4IHH - chains C and G of the 6 polymer chains in the assembly; structure by X-ray diffraction, 2.13 A resolution.

Chain C:
Protein: UDP-3-O-(3-hydroxymyristoyl)glucosamine N-acyltransferase
From: Escherichia coli
Notes: EC 2.3.1.191
UniProtKB: P21645 (LPXD_ECOLI); residue numbers follow UniProt; this construct covers 3-341
Sequence (348 residues; each row starts with the number of its first residue; numbers below 1 keep their minus sign (Met-6 is residue -6)):
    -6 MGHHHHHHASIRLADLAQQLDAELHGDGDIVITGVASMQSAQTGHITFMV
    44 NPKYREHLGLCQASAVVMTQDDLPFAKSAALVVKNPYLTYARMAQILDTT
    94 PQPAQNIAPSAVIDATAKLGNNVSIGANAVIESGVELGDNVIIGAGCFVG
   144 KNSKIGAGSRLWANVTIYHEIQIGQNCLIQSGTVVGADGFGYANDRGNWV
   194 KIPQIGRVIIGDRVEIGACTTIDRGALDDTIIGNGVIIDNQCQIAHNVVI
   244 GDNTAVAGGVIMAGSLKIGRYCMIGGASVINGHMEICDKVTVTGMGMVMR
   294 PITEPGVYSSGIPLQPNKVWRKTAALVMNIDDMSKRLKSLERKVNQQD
Disordered / not traced: -6 to 1, 339-341
Construct notes: expression tag (-6 to 2)
Ligand contacts:
  - 4'-phosphopantetheine (PNS), molecule 1: Gly269, Thr286, Gly287
  - 4'-phosphopantetheine (PNS), molecule 2: Val272, Ile273, Asn274, Met290, Val291, Met292
  - 4'-phosphopantetheine (PNS), molecule 3: Asn310, Trp313, Arg314
Reported in the primary citation:
  - binding site for 4'-phosphopantetheine: Met290
  - mutagenesis - M290C: abolished catalytic activity on UDP-acyl-GlcN
  - mutagenesis - M290C: unchanged catalytic activity on DTT
  - catalytic residues: His239 (citing earlier work)
  - mutagenesis - R293A (23-fold): decreased binding to acyl-ACP (citing earlier work)

Chain G:
Protein: Acyl carrier protein
From: Escherichia coli
UniProtKB: G7RM21 (G7RM21_ECOC1); residues 0-77 here correspond to UniProt positions 1-78 (UniProt number = residue number + 1)
Sequence (80 residues; row label = number of the first residue in the row; numbers below 1 keep their minus sign (Ser-2 is residue -2)):
    -2 SHMSTIEERVKKIIGEQLGVKQEEVTNNASFVEDLGADSLDTVELVMALE
    48 EEFDTEIPDEEAEKITTVQAAIDYINGHQA
Disordered / not traced: -2 to 3, 74-77
Construct notes: expression tag (-2 to -1)
Glycans and other covalent adducts: 4'-phosphopantetheine (PNS) linked to Ser36

Interface between chain C and chain G:
Pairs across the interface (8; chain C residue first):
  Met292(C) - Leu37(G)  hydrophobic
  Arg293(C) - Asp35(G)  salt bridge
  Arg293(C) - Leu37(G)
  Arg293(C) - Asp38(G)  salt bridge
  Arg293(C) - Glu41(G)  salt bridge
  Lys328(C) - Asp56(G)  salt bridge
  Lys331(C) - Glu53(G)
  Arg335(C) - Glu53(G)  salt bridge
Other interface residues (no listed pair), chain C (6 interface residues in all): Asp324
From the paper, about this interface:
  - hot spots on chain C (mutagenesis) - R293A (23-fold): decreased binding to acyl-ACP (citing earlier work)

Summary:
Chain C and chain G each contribute 6 residues to their interface; the contacts include 5 salt bridges. Among
the polar pairs are Arg293(C)-Asp35(G), Arg293(C)-Asp38(G) and Arg293(C)-Glu41(G). Ligands of chain C: 3
copies of 4'-phosphopantetheine. Covalently linked 4'-phosphopantetheine: at Ser36(G). From the paper: the
catalytic residue His239(C); M290C of chain C abolishes catalytic activity on UDP-acyl-GlcN.
Here chain C is UDP-3-O-(3-hydroxymyristoyl)glucosamine N-acyltransferase and chain G is Acyl carrier protein,
both from Escherichia coli. Entry 4IHH (Chasing Acyl Carrier Protein Through a Catalytic Cycle of Lipid A
Production) was determined by X-ray diffraction together with 4IHF and 4IHG from the same study.
